Entry 7YZB (X-ray diffraction, 1.47 A resolution); this record covers chains A and B of the 3 polymer chains in the assembly.

[Chain A]
Name: Forkhead box protein H1
Source organism: Homo sapiens
Reference sequence: O75593 (FOXH1_HUMAN); residue numbers follow UniProt; this construct covers 1-185
Chain sequence (185 residues; row label = number of the first residue in the row):
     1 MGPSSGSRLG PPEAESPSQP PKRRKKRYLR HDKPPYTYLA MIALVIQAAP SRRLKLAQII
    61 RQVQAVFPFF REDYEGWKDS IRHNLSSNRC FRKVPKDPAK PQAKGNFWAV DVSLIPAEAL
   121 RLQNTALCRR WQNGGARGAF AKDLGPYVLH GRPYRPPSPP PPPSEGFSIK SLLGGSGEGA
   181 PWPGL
Not modelled in the structure: 1-25, 133-139, 158-185
Differences from the reference sequence: conflict Ser-4 (Cys in O75593)
Metal / ion sites: K+: Leu-85, Ser-86, Asn-88, Phe-91
UniProt features mapped onto this chain:
  - DNA-binding region: Asp-32 to Cys-128 (Fork-head)
Reported in the primary citation:
  - contacts within the chain: Arg-121/Asp-143
  - binding site for the 16-nt DNA strand (chain B): Lys-104
  - binding site for the 16-nt DNA strand: Lys-104

[Chain B]
Molecule: 16-nt DNA strand
Sequence (16 nucleotides; row label = number of the first residue in the row):
     1 AGATTGTGGA TTGCGA

[Interface between chain A and chain B]
Contacting residue pairs (29):
  Arg-27(A) / DG13(B)  salt bridge to the phosphate
  Tyr-28(A) / DT12(B)  hydrogen bond to the base
  Tyr-28(A) / DG13(B)  sugar contact
  Arg-30(A) / DT12(B)  hydrogen bond to the base
  Arg-30(A) / DG13(B)  hydrogen bond to the base
  Arg-30(A) / DC14(B)  sugar contact
  Leu-56(A) / DT5(B)  phosphate contact
  Arg-82(A) / DT5(B)  base contact
  Arg-82(A) / DG6(B)  hydrogen bond to the base
  Arg-82(A) / DT7(B)  hydrogen bond to the base
  His-83(A) / DT7(B)  base contact
  His-83(A) / DG8(B)  hydrogen bond to the base
  His-83(A) / DG9(B)  base contact
  Ser-86(A) / DG6(B)  sugar contact
  Ser-86(A) / DT7(B)  hydrogen bond to the phosphate
  Lys-93(A) / DG6(B)  hydrogen bond to the phosphate
  Lys-93(A) / DT7(B)  salt bridge to the phosphate
  Ala-103(A) / DG6(B)  sugar contact
  Lys-104(A) / DT4(B)  hydrogen bond to the base
  Lys-104(A) / DT5(B)  sugar contact
  Lys-104(A) / DG6(B)  phosphate contact
  Gly-105(A) / DT5(B)  hydrogen bond to the phosphate
  Gly-105(A) / DG6(B)  hydrogen bond to the phosphate
  Asn-106(A) / DG6(B)  hydrogen bond to the phosphate
  Trp-108(A) / DG6(B)  hydrogen bond to the phosphate
  Trp-108(A) / DT7(B)  phosphate contact
  Asn-124(A) / DG15(B)  sugar contact
  Asn-124(A) / DA16(B)  hydrogen bond to the phosphate
  Arg-129(A) / DG15(B)  salt bridge to the phosphate
Other interface residues (no listed pair), chain A (18 interface residues in all): Ala-57, Thr-125, Ala-126
Other interface residues (no listed pair), chain B (14 interface residues in all): DA3, DA10, DT11

[In short]
The interface between chain A and chain B involves 18 residues on one side and 14 on the other; the contacts
include 14 hydrogen bonds and 3 salt bridges. Polar pairs include Tyr-28(A)/DT12(B), Arg-30(A)/DT12(B) and
Arg-30(A)/DG13(B). The paper reports a binding site for the 16-nt DNA strand (chain B) at Lys-104(A); a
binding site for the 16-nt DNA strand at Lys-104(A).
Chain A is Forkhead box protein H1 (Homo sapiens) and chain B is a 16-nt DNA strand; the structure, Crystal
structure of the human FoxH1 bound to the TGTGGATT site, was determined by X-ray diffraction (same publication
as 7YZ7, 7YZA, 7YZC, 7YZD, 7YZE, 7YZF and 7YZG).
